3MOP - chains F and J of the 14 polymer chains in the assembly; structure by X-ray diffraction, 3.40 A resolution.

[Chain F]
Name: Myeloid differentiation primary response protein MyD88
Source organism: Homo sapiens
Notes: fragment: death domain residues 20-117
Reference sequence: Q99836 (MYD88_HUMAN); numbering as in UniProt (aligned over 20-117)
Sequence (110 residues; numbered 19 to 128; the number before each row is that of its first residue):
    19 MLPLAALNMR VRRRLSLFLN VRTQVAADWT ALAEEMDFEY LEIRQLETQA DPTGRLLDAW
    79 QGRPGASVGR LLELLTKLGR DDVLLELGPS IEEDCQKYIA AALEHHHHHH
Not modelled in the structure: 124-128
Construct notes: expression tag (19, 118-128)
Curated features (UniProtKB/Swiss-Prot):
  - natural variant: Ser34 (S34Y: Rare variant; uncertain significance), Val39 (V39M: Found in hematological malignancies; uncertain significance), Glu52 (deletion: In IMD68), Leu93 (L93P: In IMD68), Arg98 (R98C: Found in hematological malignancies; uncertain significance)
From the paper describing this entry:
  - disease-associated variants - E52DEL, L93P: decreased signaling (citing earlier work)

[Chain J]
Name: Interleukin-1 receptor-associated kinase 4
Source organism: Homo sapiens
Notes: EC 2.7.11.1; fragment: death domain residues 4-106
Reference sequence: Q9NWZ3 (IRAK4_HUMAN); numbering as in UniProt (aligned over 4-106)
Sequence (113 residues; numbered 2 to 114; the number before each row is that of its first residue):
     2 MGPITPSTYV RCLNVGLIRK LSDFIDPQEG WKKLAVAIKK PSGDDRYNQF HIRRFEALLQ
    62 TGKSPTSELL FDWGTTNCTV GDLVDLLIQN EFFAPASLLL PDAVPLEHHH HHH
Not modelled in the structure: 109-114
Construct notes: expression tag (2-3, 107-114)
Curated features (UniProtKB/Swiss-Prot):
  - modified residue: Lys34 (N6-acetyllysine)
  - natural variant: Ile5 (I5V: No effect on inhibition of NF-kappa-B activation), Arg12 (R12C: In IMD67), Arg20 (R20W: Increases inhibition of NF-kappa-B complex activation), Ile26 (I26T: No effect on inhibition of NF-kappa-B activation), Ile39 (I39V: No effect on inhibition of NF-kappa-B activation), Ser98 (S98R: No effect on inhibition of NF-kappa-B activation)
From the paper describing this entry:
  - mutagenesis - F25D: decreased binding to Myeloid differentiation primary response protein MyD88 (chain F)

[How chain F and chain J interact]
Residue-residue contacts (25):
  Val39(F) with Phe72(J), hydrophobic
  Thr41(F) with Phe72(J); Asp73(J)
  Gln42(F) with Arg55(J), hydrogen bond (backbone-side chain); Phe56(J); Leu59(J); Glu69(J); Asp73(J), hydrogen bond (backbone-side chain)
  Val43(F) with Arg47(J); Tyr48(J), hydrophobic; His52(J); Phe56(J), hydrophobic; Asp73(J), hydrogen bond (backbone-side chain)
  Ala44(F) with Asp73(J), hydrogen bond (backbone-side chain); Thr76(J)
  Gly97(F) with Thr76(J)
  Asp99(F) with Thr77(J); Asn78(J)
  Asp100(F) with Arg12(J), hydrogen bond (backbone-side chain); Thr76(J); Asn78(J)
  Leu103(F) with Tyr10(J); Arg12(J); Asn78(J)
  Glu104(F) with Arg12(J)
Other interface residues (no listed pair), chain F (12 interface residues in all): Arg40, Arg98
Other interface residues (no listed pair), chain J (15 interface residues in all): Gly75

[Overview]
Chain F and chain J form an interface of 12 and 15 residues respectively, with 5 hydrogen bonds. Polar pairs
include Gln42(F)-Arg55(J), Gln42(F)-Asp73(J) and Val43(F)-Asp73(J). From the paper: E52DEL and L93P of chain F
reduce signaling; F25D of chain J reduces binding to Myeloid differentiation primary response protein MyD88
(chain F).
Chain F is Myeloid differentiation primary response protein MyD88 and chain J is Interleukin-1
receptor-associated kinase 4, both from Homo sapiens; the structure, The ternary Death Domain complex of
MyD88, IRAK4, and IRAK2, was determined by X-ray diffraction.
